PDB entry 5A1U | electron microscopy, 13.00 A resolution (very low resolution: no residue pairs are listed; an interface is given only as per-side residue counts) | chains G and H of the 8 polymer chains in the assembly

Chain G:
Molecule: Coatomer subunit beta
Organism: Mus musculus
UniProt: Q9JIF7 (COPB_MOUSE); the author numbering skips numbers that UniProt does not, so the offset changes along the chain: 1-723 = UniProt 1-723; 739-968 = UniProt 724-953
Chain sequence (968 residues; row label = number of the first residue in the row; note: 15 numbers in that range are skipped by the numbering (no residue carries them; nothing is unmodelled there); numbers below 1 keep their minus sign (Met-14 is residue -14)):
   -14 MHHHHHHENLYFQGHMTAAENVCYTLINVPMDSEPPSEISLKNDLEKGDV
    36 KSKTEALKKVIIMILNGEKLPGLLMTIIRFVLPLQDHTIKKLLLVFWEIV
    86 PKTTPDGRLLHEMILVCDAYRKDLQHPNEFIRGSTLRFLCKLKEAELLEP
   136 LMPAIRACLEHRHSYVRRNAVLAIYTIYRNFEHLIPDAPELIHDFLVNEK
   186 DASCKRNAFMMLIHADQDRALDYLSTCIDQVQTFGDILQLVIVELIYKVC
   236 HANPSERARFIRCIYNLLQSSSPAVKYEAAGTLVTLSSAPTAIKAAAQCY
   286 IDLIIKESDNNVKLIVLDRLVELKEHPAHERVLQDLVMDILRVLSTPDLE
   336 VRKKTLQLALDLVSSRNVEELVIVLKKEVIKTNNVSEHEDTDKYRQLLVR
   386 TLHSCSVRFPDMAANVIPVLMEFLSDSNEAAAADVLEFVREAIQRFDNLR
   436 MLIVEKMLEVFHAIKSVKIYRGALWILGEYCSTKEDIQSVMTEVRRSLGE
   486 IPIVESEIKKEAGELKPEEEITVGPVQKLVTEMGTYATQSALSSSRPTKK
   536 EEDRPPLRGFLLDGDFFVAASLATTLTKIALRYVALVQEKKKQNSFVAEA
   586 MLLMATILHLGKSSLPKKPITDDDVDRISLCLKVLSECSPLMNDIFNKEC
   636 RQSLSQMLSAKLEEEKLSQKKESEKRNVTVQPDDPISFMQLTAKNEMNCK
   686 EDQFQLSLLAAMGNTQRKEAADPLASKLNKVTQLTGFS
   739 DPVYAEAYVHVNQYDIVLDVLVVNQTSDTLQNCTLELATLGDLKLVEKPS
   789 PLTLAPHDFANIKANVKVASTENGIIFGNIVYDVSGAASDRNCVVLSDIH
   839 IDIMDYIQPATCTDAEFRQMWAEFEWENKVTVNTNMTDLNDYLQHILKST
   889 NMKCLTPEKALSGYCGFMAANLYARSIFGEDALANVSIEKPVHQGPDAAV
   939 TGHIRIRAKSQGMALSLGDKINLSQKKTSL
Unresolved in the structure: -14 to 15, 599-723
Sequence notes: expression tag (-14 to 0)
UniProt features mapped onto this chain:
  - modified residue: Thr2 (N-acetylthreonine), Lys494 (N6-acetyllysine)

Chain H:
Molecule: Coatomer subunit delta
Organism: Mus musculus
UniProt: Q5XJY5 (COPD_MOUSE); residue numbers follow UniProt; this construct covers 1-511
Chain sequence (511 residues; row label = number of the first residue in the row):
     1 MVLLAAAVCTKAGKAIVSRQFVEMTRTRIEGLLAAFPKLMNTGKQHTFVE
    51 TESVRYVYQPMEKLYMVLITTKNSNILEDLETLRLFSRVIPEYCRALEEN
   101 EISEHCFDLIFAFDEIVALGYRENVNLAQIRTFTEMDSHEEKVFRAVRET
   151 QEREAKAEMRRKAKELQQARRDAERQGKKAPGFGGFGSSAVSGGSTAAMI
   201 TETIIETDKPKVAPAPARPSGPSKALKLGAKGKEVDNFVDKLKSEGETIM
   251 SSNMGKRTSEATKVHAPPINMESVHMKIEEKITLTCGRDGGLQNMELHGM
   301 IMLRISDDKFGRIRLHVENEDKKGVQLQTHPNVDKKLFTAESLIGLKNPE
   351 KSFPVNSDVGVLKWRLQTTEESFIPLTINCWPSESGNGCDVNIEYELQED
   401 NLELNDVVITIPLPSGVGAPVIGEIDGEYRHDSRRNTLEWCLPVIDAKNK
   451 SGSLEFSIPGQPNDFFPVQVSFISKKNYCNIQVTKVTQVDGNSPVRFSTE
   501 TTFLVDKYEIL
Unresolved in the structure: 136-511
UniProt features mapped onto this chain:
  - modified residue: Ser223 (Phosphoserine), Lys233 (N6-acetyllysine), Lys241 (N6-acetyllysine), Ser244 (Phosphoserine), Lys309 (N6-acetyllysine), Lys351 (N6-acetyllysine), Ser493 (Phosphoserine)

How chain G and chain H interact:
At this resolution (13 A) residue pairs are not listed: 6 residues of chain G and 10 of chain H lie at the interface.

In short:
Chain G and chain H form an interface of 6 and 10 residues respectively.
Chain G is Coatomer subunit beta and chain H is Coatomer subunit delta, both from Mus musculus; the structure,
The structure of the COPI coat triad, was determined by electron microscopy, deposited together with 5A1W and
5A1X.
